Entry 6VM3 (electron microscopy, 3.07 A resolution); this record covers chains A and B of the 5 polymer chains in the assembly.

[Chain A (and B)]
Name: Glycine receptor subunit alphaZ1
Organism: Danio rerio
Notes: chain B of this document is another copy of the same molecule, construct and numbering; everything in this record applies to it too
Reference sequence: O93430 (GLRA1_DANRE); residues 1-444 here = UniProt positions 1-444
Sequence (444 residues; row label = number of the first residue in the row):
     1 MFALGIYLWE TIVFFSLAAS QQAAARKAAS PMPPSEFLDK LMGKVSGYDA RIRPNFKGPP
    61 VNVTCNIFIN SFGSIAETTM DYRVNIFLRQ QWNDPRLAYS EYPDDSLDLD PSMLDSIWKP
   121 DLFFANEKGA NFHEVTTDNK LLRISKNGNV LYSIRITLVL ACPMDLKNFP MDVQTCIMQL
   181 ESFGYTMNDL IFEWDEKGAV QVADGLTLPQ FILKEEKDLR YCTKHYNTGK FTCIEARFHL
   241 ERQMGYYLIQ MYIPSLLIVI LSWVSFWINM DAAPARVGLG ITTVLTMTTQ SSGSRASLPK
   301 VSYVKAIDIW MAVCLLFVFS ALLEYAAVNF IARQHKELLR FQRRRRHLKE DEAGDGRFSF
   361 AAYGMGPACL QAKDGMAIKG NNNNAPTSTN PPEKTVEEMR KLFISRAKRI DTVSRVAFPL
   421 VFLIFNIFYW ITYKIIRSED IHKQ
Not modelled in the structure: 1-31, 342-393
Swiss-Prot annotation at these positions:
  - binding site (glycine): Arg89, Ser153, Thr228
  - binding site (Zn(2+)): Glu216, Asp218, His239
  - binding site (strychnine): Tyr226 to Phe231
  - site: Leu285 (Important for obstruction of the ion pore in the closed conformation)
  - glycosylation: Asn62 (N-linked (GlcNAc...) asparagine)
Ligand contacts:
  - glycine (GLY), molecule 1: Phe87, Arg89, Leu141, Ser153
  - glycine (GLY), molecule 2: Phe183, Gly184, Tyr226, Thr228, Phe231
  - ivermectin (IVM; (2aE,4E,5'S,6S,6'R,7S,8E,11R,13R,15S,17aR,20R,20aR,20bS)-6'-[(2S)-butan-2-yl]-20,20b-dihydroxy-5',6,8,19-tetramethyl-17 -oxo-3',4',5',6,6',10,11,14,15,17,17a,20,20a,20b-tetradecahydro-2H,7H-spiro[11,15-methanofuro[4,3,2-pq][2,6]benzodioxacy clooctadecine-13,2'-pyran]-7-yl 2,6-dideoxy-4-O-(2,6-dideoxy-3-O-methyl-alpha-L-arabino-hexopyranosyl)-3-O-methyl-alpha-L-arabino-hexopyranoside), molecule 1: Leu248, Ile249, Gln250, Ile253, Pro254, Leu256, Leu257, Ile260
  - ivermectin (IVM), molecule 2: Thr288, Ser291, Ser292, Arg295, Ser302, Val304, Asp308, Ile309, Ala312, Leu315, Leu316
From the paper describing this entry:
  - binding site for ivermectin: Ile249, Ile253, Pro254, Leu257, Arg295, Val304, Ala312, Leu315

[Interface between chain A and chain B]
Contacting residue pairs (62):
  Asp49(A) with Ser35(B), hydrogen bond; Leu38(B)
  Arg51(A) with Leu38(B); Asp110(B)
  Ile52(A) with Pro34(B), hydrophobic; Ser35(B); Leu38(B), hydrophobic
  Phe56(A) with Pro34(B), hydrophobic
  Lys57(A) with Asp104(B), salt bridge
  Asp121(A) with Thr137(B)
  Leu122(A) with Val135(B); Thr136(B); Thr137(B)
  Phe123(A) with Asn139(B); Arg155(B)
  Phe124(A) with Arg155(B)
  Ala125(A) with Asn70(B); Arg155(B)
  Glu127(A) with His133(B); Val135(B); Arg155(B), salt bridge
  Lys128(A) with Arg83(B)
  Ala130(A) with Val135(B), hydrophobic
  Phe132(A) with Glu134(B); Thr136(B)
  Phe183(A) with Lys140(B); Leu141(B), hydrophobic; Ser153(B); Arg155(B)
  Gly184(A) with Asp108(B); Leu141(B)
  Tyr226(A) with Phe68(B), hydrophobic; Phe87(B)
  Asn227(A) with Arg89(B), hydrogen bond; Lys197(B); Gln201(B), hydrogen bond
  Thr228(A) with Arg143(B), hydrogen bond (backbone-side chain)
  Val277(A) with Ala275(B)
  Ile281(A) with Leu279(B), hydrophobic; Thr282(B)
  Leu285(A) with Thr286(B)
  Thr288(A) with Leu257(B)
  Arg295(A) with Gln250(B), hydrogen bond
  Lys300(A) with Gln210(B); Tyr246(B)
  Val301(A) with Tyr246(B)
  Ser302(A) with Gln243(B), hydrogen bond; Gly245(B); Tyr246(B)
  Val304(A) with Ile249(B), hydrophobic
  Leu315(A) with Leu257(B), hydrophobic
  Phe319(A) with Leu257(B), hydrophobic; Ile260(B), hydrophobic; Leu261(B), hydrophobic
  Leu322(A) with Leu261(B), hydrophobic
  Leu323(A) with Val264(B), hydrophobic
  Asn329(A) with Ile268(B); Asn269(B)
  Phe330(A) with Trp267(B), hydrophobic; Arg415(B)
  Arg333(A) with Trp267(B), hydrogen bond (side chain-backbone); Asn269(B)
Other interface residues (no listed pair), chain A (51 interface residues in all): Gln90, Trp118, Lys119, Pro120, Asn131, Ile154, Ile156, Tyr185, Thr186, Phe231, Ala273, Pro274, Val284, Ser292, Asp308, Ala326
Other interface residues (no listed pair), chain B (51 interface residues in all): Asn66, Asn85, Ser112, Met113, Leu151, Pro209, Met270, Ala272, Pro274

[Overview]
Chain A and chain B each contribute 51 residues to their interface; the contacts include 7 hydrogen bonds and
2 salt bridges. Polar contacts include Lys57(A)-Asp104(B), Glu127(A)-Arg155(B) and Asp49(A)-Ser35(B). Bound to
chain A: glycine and ivermectin. The paper reports a binding site for ivermectin at Ile249(A), Ile253(A) and
Pro254(A) among others.
Both chains are Glycine receptor subunit alphaZ1 (Danio rerio). Entry 6VM3 (Full length Glycine receptor
reconstituted in lipid nanodisc in Gly/IVM-conformation (State-3)) was determined by electron microscopy (same
publication as 6UBS, 6UBT, 6UD3, 6VM0 and 6VM2).
